PDB entry 8PBB | electron microscopy, 2.49 A resolution | chains C and D of the 4 polymer chains in the assembly

Chain C:
Molecule: Nitrogenase protein alpha chain
Organism: Rhodobacter capsulatus SB 1003
UniProt: D5ANJ7 (D5ANJ7_RHOCB); residues 1-527 here = UniProt positions 1-527
Amino-acid sequence (535 residues; numbered 1 to 535; the number before each row is that of its first residue):
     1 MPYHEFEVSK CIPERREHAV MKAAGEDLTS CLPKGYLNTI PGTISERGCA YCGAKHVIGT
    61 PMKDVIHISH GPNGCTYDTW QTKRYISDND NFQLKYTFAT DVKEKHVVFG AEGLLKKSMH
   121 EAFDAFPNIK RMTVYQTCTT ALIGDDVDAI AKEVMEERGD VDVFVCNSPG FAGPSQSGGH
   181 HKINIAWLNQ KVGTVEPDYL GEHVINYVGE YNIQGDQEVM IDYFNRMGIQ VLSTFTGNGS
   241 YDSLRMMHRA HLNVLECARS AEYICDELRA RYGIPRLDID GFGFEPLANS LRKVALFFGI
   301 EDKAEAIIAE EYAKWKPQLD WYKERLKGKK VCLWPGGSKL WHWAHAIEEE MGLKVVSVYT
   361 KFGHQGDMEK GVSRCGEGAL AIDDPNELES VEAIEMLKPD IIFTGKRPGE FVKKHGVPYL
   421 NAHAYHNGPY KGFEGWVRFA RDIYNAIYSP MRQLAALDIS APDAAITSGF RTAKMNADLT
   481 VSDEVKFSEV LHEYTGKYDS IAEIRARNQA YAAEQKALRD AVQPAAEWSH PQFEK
Disordered / not traced: 1-53, 108-112, 143-145, 167-180, 335-338, 357-397, 520-535
Sequence notes: expression tag (528-535)
Bound ions: fe(8)-S(7) cluster Fe: C75 (shared with C20(D), C45(D), C104(D) of chain D)
Ligand contacts: fe(8)-S(7) cluster (CLF): G74, C75, D78, C138

Chain D:
Molecule: Nitrogenase iron-iron protein, beta subunit
Organism: Rhodobacter capsulatus SB 1003
Notes: EC 1.18.6.1
UniProt: D5ANJ9 (D5ANJ9_RHOCB); numbering as in UniProt (aligned over 1-460)
Amino-acid sequence (460 residues; row label = number of the first residue in the row):
     1 MTCQVTQKAR EGTINPIFTC QPAGAQFASI GIKDCIGIVH GGQGCVMFVR LLISQHMKES
    61 FEIASSSVHE DGAVFGALDR VETAVEVLLT RYPDVKVVPI ITTCSTEIIG DDVDGLLSKL
   121 EDELLPTKFP GREVHLLTVH CPSFVGSMIT GYDKAVHDFV KKFATKDEPS DKINLITGWV
   181 NPGDVKELKH LLEVMEVKAN VLFEVESFDS PLMPDLEHHS HGSTTIEDLR DTANAKGTIA
   241 LNRYEGMKAA DYLKKKFKVP AVIGPTPVGI RNTDAFLKAV SEMTGQPIPA QLVKERGLAL
   301 DAIADIGHMF LADKRVAIYA NPDLAIGLTE FCLDLEMKPK LLLLGDDNSG YVKDPRVLAL
   361 QENAPDLEIV TNADFWDLES RIQQGLELDL ILGHSKGRFI SIDYKVPMVR VGFPTYDRAG
   421 MYRHPVLGYG GAMFLAETMA NTLFADMEAK KNKEWILNVW
Disordered / not traced: 1-4, 69-76, 107-111
Bound ions: fe(8)-S(7) cluster Fe: C20, C45, C104 (shared with C75(C) of chain C)
Ligand contacts: fe(8)-S(7) cluster (CLF): C20, P22, C45, T103, C104, S143

How chain C and chain D interact:
Residue-residue contacts (84):
  H56(C) - F48(D)
  P72(C) - S143(D)
  N73(C) - T13(D)  hydrogen bond
  N73(C) - P16(D)
  G74(C) - T19(D)
  G74(C) - C20(D)
  Y77(C) - P16(D)
  Y77(C) - I17(D)
  Y77(C) - F18(D)
  Y77(C) - T19(D)
  Y77(C) - K396(D)  hydrogen bond (backbone-side chain)
  Y77(C) - P414(D)
  D78(C) - T19(D)  hydrogen bond
  D78(C) - F48(D)
  T79(C) - F48(D)
  W80(C) - N15(D)
  W80(C) - P16(D)
  W80(C) - F375(D)  hydrophobic
  W80(C) - K396(D)  hydrogen bond (backbone-side chain)
  Q81(C) - Q55(D)  hydrogen bond (backbone-side chain)
  Q81(C) - K396(D)  hydrogen bond (side chain-backbone)
  Q81(C) - F399(D)
  Q81(C) - Y416(D)  hydrogen bond
  T82(C) - L51(D)
  K95(C) - N15(D)  hydrogen bond (backbone-side chain)
  K95(C) - F399(D)
  K95(C) - D403(D)  salt bridge
  Y96(C) - N15(D)
  Y96(C) - E379(D)  hydrogen bond
  T97(C) - T13(D)
  T97(C) - I14(D)
  T97(C) - N15(D)  hydrogen bond (backbone-side chain)
  T97(C) - P16(D)
  F98(C) - T13(D)
  F98(C) - I14(D)  hydrophobic
  A99(C) - G12(D)
  A99(C) - T13(D)  hydrogen bond (backbone-backbone)
  T100(C) - E11(D)
  D101(C) - E11(D)
  D101(C) - T13(D)  hydrogen bond
  V102(C) - F144(D)
  K103(C) - F144(D)
  K103(C) - V145(D)
  K103(C) - D347(D)  salt bridge
  E104(C) - F144(D)  hydrogen bond (backbone-backbone)
  E104(C) - V145(D)
  V107(C) - F144(D)  hydrophobic
  L114(C) - E11(D)
  K117(C) - E11(D)
  S118(C) - E11(D)
  S118(C) - G12(D)  hydrogen bond (side chain-backbone)
  E121(C) - R10(D)
  E121(C) - E11(D)  hydrogen bond (side chain-backbone)
  E121(C) - G12(D)  hydrogen bond (side chain-backbone)
  A125(C) - W376(D)  hydrophobic
  F126(C) - W376(D)  hydrophobic
  C138(C) - S105(D)
  T139(C) - C104(D)
  T139(C) - F144(D)
  K406(C) - L51(D)
  K406(C) - S54(D)  hydrogen bond (side chain-backbone)
  K406(C) - Q55(D)
  K406(C) - K58(D)
  R407(C) - R50(D)
  R407(C) - S60(D)  hydrogen bond
  E410(C) - S54(D)  hydrogen bond
  E410(C) - K58(D)
  E410(C) - E59(D)
  F411(C) - S60(D)
  F411(C) - E62(D)
  F411(C) - H219(D)
  K413(C) - K58(D)  hydrogen bond (side chain-backbone)
  K413(C) - L212(D)
  K414(C) - E59(D)  salt bridge
  K414(C) - S210(D)
  K414(C) - P211(D)
  K414(C) - E217(D)
  K414(C) - H218(D)
  K414(C) - H219(D)
  H415(C) - E217(D)  salt bridge
  H415(C) - H219(D)
  A455(C) - P214(D)
  L457(C) - P214(D)
  D458(C) - P214(D)
Other interface residues (no listed pair), chain C (43 interface residues in all): T76, L94, G416, A456
Other interface residues (no listed pair), chain D (48 interface residues in all): L52, G146, M213, H394, S395, R398, Y404

In short:
Chain C and chain D form an interface of 43 and 48 residues respectively, with 20 hydrogen bonds and 4 salt
bridges. Among the polar pairs are K95(C)-D403(D), K103(C)-D347(D) and K414(C)-E59(D). Fe(8)-S(7) cluster is
bound between chain C and chain D.
Here chain C is Nitrogenase protein alpha chain and chain D is Nitrogenase iron-iron protein, beta subunit,
both from Rhodobacter capsulatus SB 1003. Entry 8PBB (CHAPSO treated partial catalytic component (comprising
only AnfD & AnfK, lacking AnfG and FeFeco) of iron ...) was determined by electron microscopy together with
8OIE from the same study.
